3UXH - chains A and B; structure by X-ray diffraction, 1.53 A resolution.

== Chain A (and B) ==
Protein: Ribosyldihydronicotinamide dehydrogenase [quinone]
Organism: Homo sapiens
Notes: EC 1.10.99.2; chain B of this document is another copy of the same molecule, construct and numbering; everything in this record applies to it too
Reference sequence: P16083 (NQO2_HUMAN); residues 1-230 here correspond to UniProt positions 2-231 (UniProt number = residue number + 1)
Sequence (230 residues; each row starts with the number of its first residue):
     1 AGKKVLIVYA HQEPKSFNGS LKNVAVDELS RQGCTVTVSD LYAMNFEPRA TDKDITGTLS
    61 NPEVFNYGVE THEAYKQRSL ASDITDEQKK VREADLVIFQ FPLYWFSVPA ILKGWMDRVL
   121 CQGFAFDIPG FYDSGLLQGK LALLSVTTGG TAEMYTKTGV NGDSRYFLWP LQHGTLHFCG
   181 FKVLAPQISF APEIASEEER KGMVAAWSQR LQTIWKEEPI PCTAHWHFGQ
Sequence notes: variant Phe-46 (Leu47 in P16083)
Swiss-Prot annotation at these positions:
  - binding site (FAD): His-11, Phe-17 to Ser-20, Leu-103 to Phe-106, Thr-147 to Gly-150, Tyr-155, Glu-193, Arg-200
  - binding site (substrate): Phe-126 to Ile-128
  - binding site (Zn(2+)): His-173, His-177, Cys-222
  - modified residue (Phosphoserine): Ser-79, Ser-196
Bound ions: Zn2+: His-173, His-177, Cys-222
Residues lining bound ligands:
  - FAD (flavin-adenine dinucleotide), molecule 1: His-11, Lys-15, Ser-16, Phe-17, Asn-18, Ser-20, Pro-102, Leu-103, Tyr-104, Trp-105, Phe-106, Thr-147, Thr-148, Gly-149, Gly-150, Tyr-155, Pro-192, Glu-193, Glu-197, Arg-200, Lys-201, Val-204
  - FAD, molecule 2: Asn-66, Tyr-67, Gly-68, Asp-117
  - UXH (6,8-diamino-7-chloro-1-methyl-2-oxo-1,2-dihydropyrrolo[4,3,2-de]quinoline-4-carboxamide), molecule 1: Trp-105, Phe-106, Gly-149, Gly-150, Met-154, Tyr-155, Asn-161
  - UXH, molecule 2: Leu-120, Gln-122, Phe-126, Ile-128, Phe-178
Reported in the primary citation:
  - binding site for UXH: Asn-161, Gly-174

== Chain A / chain B interface ==
Contacting residue pairs (88):
  Gln-12(A) / Ala-50(B)  hydrogen bond (side chain-backbone)
  Gln-12(A) / Phe-65(B)
  Gln-12(A) / Tyr-67(B)
  Glu-13(A) / Glu-63(B)
  Glu-13(A) / Val-64(B)
  Glu-13(A) / Phe-65(B)  hydrogen bond (side chain-backbone)
  Lys-15(A) / Glu-63(B)  hydrogen bond (side chain-backbone)
  Lys-15(A) / Val-64(B)
  Tyr-42(A) / Ala-50(B)
  Asn-45(A) / Arg-49(B)  hydrogen bond (backbone-side chain)
  Phe-46(A) / Arg-49(B)  hydrogen bond (backbone-side chain)
  Glu-47(A) / Arg-49(B)  salt bridge
  Pro-48(A) / Pro-48(B)  hydrophobic
  Pro-48(A) / Arg-49(B)
  Pro-48(A) / Ala-110(B)
  Arg-49(A) / Asn-45(B)  hydrogen bond (side chain-backbone)
  Arg-49(A) / Phe-46(B)  hydrogen bond (side chain-backbone)
  Arg-49(A) / Glu-47(B)  salt bridge
  Arg-49(A) / Pro-48(B)
  Arg-49(A) / Ile-111(B)
  Ala-50(A) / Gln-12(B)  hydrogen bond (backbone-side chain)
  Ala-50(A) / Tyr-42(B)
  Val-64(A) / Glu-13(B)
  Phe-65(A) / Gln-12(B)
  Phe-65(A) / Glu-13(B)  hydrogen bond (backbone-side chain)
  Asn-66(A) / Glu-193(B)  hydrogen bond
  Tyr-67(A) / Gln-12(B)
  Tyr-104(A) / Ala-50(B)  hydrophobic
  Tyr-104(A) / Lys-113(B)  hydrogen bond (backbone-side chain)
  Tyr-104(A) / Asp-117(B)
  Trp-105(A) / Lys-113(B)
  Trp-105(A) / Met-116(B)  hydrogen bond (side chain-backbone)
  Trp-105(A) / Asp-117(B)
  Trp-105(A) / Leu-120(B)
  Trp-105(A) / Gly-174(B)
  Trp-105(A) / Thr-175(B)
  Trp-105(A) / Phe-178(B)  hydrophobic
  Trp-105(A) / Cys-179(B)  hydrophobic
  Phe-106(A) / Tyr-132(B)
  Phe-106(A) / Trp-169(B)
  Phe-106(A) / Pro-170(B)  hydrophobic
  Phe-106(A) / Gly-174(B)
  Ser-107(A) / Lys-113(B)
  Val-108(A) / Lys-113(B)  hydrogen bond (backbone-side chain)
  Pro-109(A) / Asp-117(B)
  Ala-110(A) / Pro-48(B)
  Ala-110(A) / Ala-110(B)
  Ala-110(A) / Lys-113(B)
  Ala-110(A) / Gly-114(B)
  Ala-110(A) / Asp-117(B)  hydrogen bond (backbone-side chain)
  Ile-111(A) / Arg-49(B)
  Lys-113(A) / Tyr-104(B)  hydrogen bond (side chain-backbone)
  Lys-113(A) / Ser-107(B)
  Lys-113(A) / Val-108(B)  hydrogen bond (side chain-backbone)
  Lys-113(A) / Ala-110(B)
  Gly-114(A) / Ala-110(B)
  Met-116(A) / Trp-105(B)  hydrogen bond (backbone-side chain)
  Asp-117(A) / Tyr-104(B)
  Asp-117(A) / Trp-105(B)
  Asp-117(A) / Pro-109(B)
  Asp-117(A) / Ala-110(B)  hydrogen bond (side chain-backbone)
  Leu-120(A) / Trp-105(B)
  Phe-126(A) / Trp-105(B)  hydrophobic
  Phe-131(A) / Met-154(B)  hydrophobic
  Tyr-132(A) / Phe-106(B)
  Tyr-132(A) / Val-160(B)  hydrogen bond (side chain-backbone)
  Tyr-132(A) / Asn-161(B)  hydrogen bond
  Val-160(A) / Tyr-132(B)  hydrogen bond (backbone-side chain)
  Val-160(A) / His-173(B)  hydrogen bond (backbone-side chain)
  Asn-161(A) / Tyr-132(B)  hydrogen bond
  Asn-161(A) / Trp-169(B)
  Tyr-166(A) / Trp-169(B)
  Tyr-166(A) / Phe-228(B)  hydrophobic
  Trp-169(A) / Phe-106(B)
  Trp-169(A) / Asn-161(B)
  Trp-169(A) / Gly-162(B)
  Trp-169(A) / Tyr-166(B)
  Pro-170(A) / Trp-105(B)
  Pro-170(A) / Phe-106(B)  hydrophobic
  His-173(A) / Val-160(B)  hydrogen bond (side chain-backbone)
  Gly-174(A) / Trp-105(B)
  Gly-174(A) / Phe-106(B)
  Thr-175(A) / Trp-105(B)
  Phe-178(A) / Trp-105(B)  hydrophobic
  Cys-179(A) / Trp-105(B)  hydrophobic
  Glu-193(A) / Asn-66(B)  hydrogen bond
  Phe-228(A) / Tyr-166(B)  hydrophobic
  Phe-228(A) / Phe-228(B)  hydrophobic
Also at the interface, not in a pair above, chain A (50 interface residues in all): His-11, Thr-51, Glu-63, Met-154, Lys-157, Gly-162, Phe-167, Ala-224
Also at the interface, not in a pair above, chain B (48 interface residues in all): Lys-15, Thr-51, Phe-126, Phe-131, Phe-167, Ala-224

== In short ==
50 residues of chain A and 48 residues of chain B are in contact; the contacts include 25 hydrogen bonds and 2
salt bridges. Polar contacts include Glu-47(A)/Arg-49(B), Gln-12(A)/Ala-50(B) and Glu-13(A)/Phe-65(B). Chain A
binds flavin-adenine dinucleotide and compound UXH. The paper reports a binding site for UXH at Asn-161(A) and
Gly-174(A).
Both chains are Ribosyldihydronicotinamide dehydrogenase [quinone] (Homo sapiens). Entry 3UXH (Design,
Synthesis and Biological Evaluation of Potetent Quinoline and Pyrroloquinoline Ammosamide Analogues as
Inhibitors of Quinone ...) was determined by X-ray diffraction, deposited together with 3UXE.
